3REL - chains G and J of the 10 polymer chains in the assembly; structure by X-ray diffraction, 2.70 A resolution.

== Chain G ==
Name: Histone H2A
Organism: Xenopus laevis
UniProt: P06897 (H2A1_XENLA); residues 1-129 here correspond to UniProt positions 2-130 (UniProt number = residue number + 1)
Chain sequence (129 residues; numbered 1 to 129; the number before each row is that of its first residue):
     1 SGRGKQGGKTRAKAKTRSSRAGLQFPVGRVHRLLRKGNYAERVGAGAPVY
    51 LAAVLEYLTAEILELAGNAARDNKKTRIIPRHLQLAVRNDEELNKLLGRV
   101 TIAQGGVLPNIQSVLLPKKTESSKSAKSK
Not modelled in the structure: 1-13, 119-129
Construct notes: variant Arg99 (Gly100 in P06897), Ser123 (Ala124 in P06897)
UniProt features mapped onto this chain:
  - modified residue: Ser1 (N-acetylserine), Lys5 (N6-(2-hydroxyisobutyryl)lysine), Lys9 (N6-(2-hydroxyisobutyryl)lysine), Lys36 (N6-(2-hydroxyisobutyryl)lysine), Lys74 (N6-(2-hydroxyisobutyryl)lysine), Lys75 (N6-(2-hydroxyisobutyryl)lysine), Lys95 (N6-(2-hydroxyisobutyryl)lysine), Gln104 (N5-methylglutamine), Lys118 (N6-(2-hydroxyisobutyryl)lysine)
  - cross-link (Glycyl lysine isopeptide (Lys-Gly)): Lys13 (interchain with G-Cter in ubiquitin), Lys15 (interchain with G-Cter in ubiquitin), Lys119 (interchain with G-Cter in ubiquitin)

== Chain J ==
Molecule: 146-nt DNA strand
Sequence (146 nucleotides; numbered -73 to 72; the number before each row is that of its first residue; numbers below 1 keep their minus sign (DA-73 is residue -73)):
   -73 ATCTCCAAATATCCCTTGCGGATCGTAGAAAAAGTGTGTCAAACTGCGCT
   -23 ATCAAAGGGAAACTTCAACTGAATTCAGTTGAAGTTTCCCTTTGATAGCG
    27 CAGTTTGACACACTTTTTCTACGATCCGCAAGGGATATTTGGAGAT
Ion coordination: platinum (II) ion site 1 near DG-46 (its only coordinating residue here); platinum (II) ion site 2 near DG-36 (its only coordinating residue here); platinum (II) ion site 3 near DG-16 (its only coordinating residue here); platinum (II) ion site 4 near DG-15 (its only coordinating residue here); platinum (II) ion site 5 near DG-3 (its only coordinating residue here); platinum (II) ion site 6 near DG7 (its only coordinating residue here); platinum (II) ion site 7 near DC25 (its only coordinating residue here); platinum (II) ion site 8 near DG58 (its only coordinating residue here); platinum (II) ion site 9 near DG60 (its only coordinating residue here); platinum (II) ion site 10 near DG67 (its only coordinating residue here); platinum (II) ion site 11 near DG68 (its only coordinating residue here); platinum (II) ion site 12 near DG70 (its only coordinating residue here)

== How chain G and chain J interact ==
Residue-residue contacts (10; chain G residue first):
  Lys15(G) - DA-42(J)  phosphate contact
  Thr16(G) - DA-43(J)  phosphate contact
  Arg17(G) - DA-43(J)  salt bridge to the phosphate
  Arg20(G) - DA-42(J)  salt bridge to the phosphate
  Gly28(G) - DA-43(J)  phosphate contact
  Arg29(G) - DA-44(J)  phosphate contact
  Arg32(G) - DA-45(J)  sugar contact
  Arg32(G) - DA-44(J)  salt bridge to the phosphate
  Arg42(G) - DT-35(J)  sugar contact
  Arg77(G) - DC-55(J)  sugar contact
Other interface residues (no listed pair), chain G (10 interface residues in all): Ala14
Other interface residues (no listed pair), chain J (7 interface residues in all): DG-54

== Overview ==
10 residues of chain G and 7 residues of chain J are in contact, with 3 salt bridges. Polar contacts include
Arg17(G)-DA-43(J), Arg20(G)-DA-42(J) and Arg32(G)-DA-44(J).
Here chain G is Histone H2A (Xenopus laevis) and chain J is a 146-nt DNA strand. Entry 3REL (2.7 Angstrom
Crystal Structure of the Nucleosome Core Particle Assembled with a 146 bp Alpha-Satellite DNA ...) was
determined by X-ray diffraction together with 3REH, 3REI, 3REJ and 3REK from the same study.
